Entry 4QQ4 (X-ray diffraction, 1.75 A resolution); this record covers chains A and B of the 4 polymer chains in the assembly.

Chain A (and B):
Protein: MORC family CW-type zinc finger protein 3
From: Homo sapiens
Notes: chain B of this document is another copy of the same molecule, construct and numbering; everything in this record applies to it too
UniProt: Q14149 (MORC3_HUMAN); residue numbers follow UniProt; this construct covers 400-460
Amino-acid sequence (62 residues; numbered 399 to 460; the number before each row is that of its first residue):
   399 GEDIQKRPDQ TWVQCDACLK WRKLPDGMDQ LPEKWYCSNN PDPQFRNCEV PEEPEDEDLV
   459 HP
Unresolved in the structure: 399-405, 454-460
Sequence notes: expression tag (399)
Metal / ion sites: Zn2+ site 1: Cys413, Cys416, Cys435, Cys446; Zn2+ site 2: Cys446 (shared with Cys446(B) of chain B)

Interface between chain A and chain B:
Contacting residue pairs - 13 pairs, chain A then chain B:
  Ala415(A) with Ala415(B); Cys416(B), hydrophobic; Cys446(B), hydrophobic
  Cys416(A) with Ala415(B), hydrophobic
  Tyr434(A) with Cys446(B), hydrophobic; Glu447(B)
  Ser436(A) with Asn445(B)
  Asn437(A) with Glu447(B), hydrogen bond
  Asn445(A) with Ser436(B)
  Cys446(A) with Ala415(B), hydrophobic; Cys446(B), hydrophobic
  Glu447(A) with Tyr434(B); Asn437(B), hydrogen bond
Other interface residues (no listed pair), chain B (9 interface residues in all): Lys418

Overview:
Chain A and chain B form an interface of 8 and 9 residues respectively; the contacts include 2 hydrogen bonds.
Its one hydrogen-bonded contact is Asn437(A)-Glu447(B). The Zn2+ site 1 is built by Cys413(A), Cys416(A),
Cys435(A) and Cys446(A).
Chain A and chain B are both MORC family CW-type zinc finger protein 3 (Homo sapiens); the structure, CW-type
zinc finger of MORC3 in complex with the amino terminus of histone H3, was determined by X-ray diffraction
together with 4O62 from the same study.
